5ZR1 - chains A and D of the 8 polymer chains in the assembly; structure by electron microscopy, 3.00 A resolution.

# Chain A
Name: Origin recognition complex subunit 1
Source organism: Saccharomyces cerevisiae (strain ATCC 204508 / S288c)
UniProt: P54784 (ORC1_YEAST); residues 1-914 here = UniProt positions 1-914
Chain sequence (914 residues; row label = number of the first residue in the row):
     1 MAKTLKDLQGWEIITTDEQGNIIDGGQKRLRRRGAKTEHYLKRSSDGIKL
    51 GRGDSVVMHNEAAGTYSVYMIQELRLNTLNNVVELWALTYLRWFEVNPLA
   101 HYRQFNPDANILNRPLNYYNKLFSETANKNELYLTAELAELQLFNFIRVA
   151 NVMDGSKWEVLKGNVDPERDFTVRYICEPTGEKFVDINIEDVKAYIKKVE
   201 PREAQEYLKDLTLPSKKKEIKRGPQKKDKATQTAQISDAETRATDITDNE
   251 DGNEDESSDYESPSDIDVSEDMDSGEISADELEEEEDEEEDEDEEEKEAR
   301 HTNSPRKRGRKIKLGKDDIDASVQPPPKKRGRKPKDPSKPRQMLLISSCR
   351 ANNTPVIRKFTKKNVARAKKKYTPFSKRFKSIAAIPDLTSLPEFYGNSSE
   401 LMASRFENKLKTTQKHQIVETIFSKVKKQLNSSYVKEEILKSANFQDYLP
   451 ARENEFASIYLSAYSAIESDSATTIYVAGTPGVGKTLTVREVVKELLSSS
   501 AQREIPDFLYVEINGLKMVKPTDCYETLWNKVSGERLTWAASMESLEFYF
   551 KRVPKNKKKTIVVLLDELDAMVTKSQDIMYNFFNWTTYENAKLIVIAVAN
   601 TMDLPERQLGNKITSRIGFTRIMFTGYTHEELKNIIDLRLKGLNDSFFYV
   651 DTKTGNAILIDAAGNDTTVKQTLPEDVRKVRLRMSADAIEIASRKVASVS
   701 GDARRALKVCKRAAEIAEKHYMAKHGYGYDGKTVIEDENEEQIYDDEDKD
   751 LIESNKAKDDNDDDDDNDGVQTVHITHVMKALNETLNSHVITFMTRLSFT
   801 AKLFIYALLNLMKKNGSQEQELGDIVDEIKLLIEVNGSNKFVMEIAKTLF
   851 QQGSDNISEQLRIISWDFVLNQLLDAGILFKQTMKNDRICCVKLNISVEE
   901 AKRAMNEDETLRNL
Unresolved in the structure: 1-354, 435-447, 661-675, 731-768
Curated features (UniProtKB/Swiss-Prot):
  - binding site (ATP): Val435, Gly479 to Leu487, Glu567, Asn600, Arg704, Gly726 to Thr733
  - binding site (Mg(2+)): Asp566, Glu567
  - modified residue: Ser237 (Phosphoserine)
Metal / ion sites: Mg2+: Thr486 (together with ATP-gamma-S)
Residues lining bound ligands: ATP-gamma-S (AGS; phosphothiophosphoric acid-adenylate ester): Ser432, Ser433, Leu449, Pro450, Ala451, Pro481, Gly482, Val483, Gly484, Lys485, Thr486, Leu487, Glu567, Asn600, Tyr627, Ile635, Arg639, Ala703, Arg704, Leu707
Reported in the primary citation:
  - binding site for 72bp-oring DNA, ACS305, T-rich: Phe360, Lys362, Arg367, Tyr372
  - contacts within the chain: Arg367-Tyr372

# Chain D
Name: Origin recognition complex subunit 4
Source organism: Saccharomyces cerevisiae (strain ATCC 204508 / S288c)
UniProt: P54791 (ORC4_YEAST); residues 1-529 here = UniProt positions 1-529
Chain sequence (529 residues; row label = number of the first residue in the row):
     1 MTISEARLSPQVNLLPIKRHSNEEVEETAAILKKRTIDNEKCKDSDPGFG
    51 SLQRRLLQQLYGTLPTDEKIIFTYLQDCQQEIDRIIKQSIIQKESHSVIL
   101 VGPRQSYKTYLLDYELSLLQQSYKEQFITIRLNGFIHSEQTAINGIATQL
   151 EQQLQKIHGSEEKIDDTSLETISSGSLTEVFEKILLLLDSTTKTRNEDSG
   201 EVDRESITKITVVFIFDEIDTFAGPVRQTLLYNLFDMVEHSRVPVCIFGC
   251 TTKLNILEYLEKRVKSRFSQRVIYMPQIQNLDDMVDAVRNLLTVRSEISP
   301 WVSQWNETLEKELSDPRSNLNRHIRMNFETFRSLPTLKNSIIPLVATSKN
   351 FGSLCTAIKSCSFLDIYNKNQLSNNLTGRLQSLSDLELAILISAARVALR
   401 AKDGSFNFNLAYAEYEKMIKAINSRIPTVAPTTNVGTGQSTFSIDNTIKL
   451 WLKKDVKNVWENLVQLDFFTEKSAVGLRDNATAAFYASNYQFQGTMIPFD
   501 LRSYQMQIILQELRRIIPKSNMYYSWTQL
Unresolved in the structure: 1-45, 159-170, 191-205, 427-445
Curated features (UniProtKB/Swiss-Prot):
  - modified residue: Ser9 (Phosphoserine)
Metal / ion sites: Mg2+: Thr109 (together with ATP-gamma-S)
Residues lining bound ligands:
  - ATP-gamma-S (AGS; phosphothiophosphoric acid-adenylate ester), molecule 1: Tyr61, Gly62, Lys69, Pro103, Arg104, Gln105, Ser106, Tyr107, Lys108, Thr109, Tyr110, Asp113, Glu218, Thr252, Pro335, Lys338
  - ATP-gamma-S (AGS), molecule 2: His240, Arg263, Arg267
Reported in the primary citation:
  - binding site for 72bp-oring DNA, ACS305, A-rich: Tyr486
  - binding site for ATP-gamma-S: Tyr107, Arg267
  - binding site for 72bp-oring DNA, ACS305, T-rich: Phe485
  - specificity-determining residues: Tyr486

# Interface between chain A and chain D
Contacting residue pairs - 148 pairs, chain A then chain D:
  Ala366(A) with Gly175(D); Ser176(D)
  Ala368(A) with Ser176(D); Glu179(D)
  Phe406(A) with Leu186(D), hydrophobic; Leu187(D), hydrophobic
  Glu407(A) with Lys209(D), salt bridge
  Lys409(A) with Leu154(D); His158(D)
  Leu410(A) with Leu154(D), hydrophobic; Thr208(D); Lys209(D); Ile210(D), hydrogen bond (backbone-backbone); Val243(D), hydrophobic
  Lys411(A) with His158(D); Ile207(D); Thr208(D); Lys209(D)
  Thr412(A) with Glu125(D); Ile157(D); Ile207(D); Thr208(D), hydrogen bond (backbone-backbone); Ile210(D)
  Gln414(A) with Glu125(D); Gln126(D); Thr208(D)
  Lys415(A) with Ser206(D)
  Ile418(A) with Ile91(D)
  Val419(A) with Gln92(D), hydrogen bond (backbone-side chain)
  Lys427(A) with Glu94(D), salt bridge
  Ser432(A) with Glu239(D), hydrogen bond
  Ser433(A) with Glu239(D)
  Pro481(A) with Lys262(D)
  Asn514(A) with Tyr232(D)
  Gly515(A) with Arg227(D), hydrogen bond (backbone-side chain)
  Leu516(A) with Thr229(D); Tyr232(D), hydrophobic; Asn233(D), hydrogen bond (backbone-side chain); Arg263(D)
  Lys517(A) with Phe181(D); Leu185(D); Asn233(D); Asp236(D)
  Val519(A) with Leu177(D), hydrophobic; Thr178(D); Phe181(D), hydrophobic
  Asp523(A) with Thr178(D)
  Arg536(A) with Glu179(D), salt bridge
  Glu567(A) with Tyr232(D), hydrogen bond; Arg263(D); Arg267(D), salt bridge
  Asp569(A) with Arg263(D), salt bridge
  Ala570(A) with Arg227(D), hydrogen bond (backbone-side chain)
  Asn600(A) with Arg263(D), hydrogen bond
  Asp702(A) with Ser266(D)
  Arg704(A) with Ser266(D), hydrogen bond; Arg267(D)
  Arg705(A) with Lys265(D); Gln270(D)
  Lys708(A) with Glu239(D), salt bridge; Ser266(D), hydrogen bond (side chain-backbone); Arg267(D), hydrogen bond (side chain-backbone); Phe268(D), hydrogen bond (side chain-backbone); Ser269(D)
  Arg712(A) with Arg271(D)
  Glu715(A) with Arg84(D); Gln88(D); Arg271(D), salt bridge
  Glu718(A) with Arg84(D), salt bridge; Gln88(D)
  Lys719(A) with Arg84(D)
  Tyr729(A) with Arg84(D), hydrogen bond; Lys87(D); Gln88(D); Ile91(D), hydrophobic; Gln92(D)
  Asp730(A) with Ile91(D); Tyr123(D), hydrogen bond (backbone-side chain)
  Thr785(A) with Gln270(D)
  His789(A) with Tyr274(D)
  Val790(A) with Leu254(D), hydrophobic
  Phe793(A) with Leu254(D), hydrophobic; Gln277(D)
  Arg796(A) with Gln277(D); Gln279(D); Arg332(D), hydrogen bond (backbone-side chain)
  Leu797(A) with Arg332(D), hydrogen bond (backbone-side chain)
  Ser798(A) with Glu329(D); Thr330(D), hydrogen bond (side chain-backbone); Phe331(D), hydrogen bond (side chain-backbone); Arg332(D)
  Phe799(A) with Glu329(D), hydrogen bond (backbone-backbone)
  Thr800(A) with Glu329(D), hydrogen bond (backbone-backbone); Thr330(D)
  Asp827(A) with Glu512(D)
  Lys830(A) with Arg515(D)
  Phe841(A) with Glu329(D)
  Ile845(A) with Glu329(D)
  Thr848(A) with Thr330(D)
  Gln852(A) with Asn368(D)
  Gly853(A) with Met326(D)
  Ser854(A) with Asp365(D)
  Asn856(A) with Lys369(D), hydrogen bond (backbone-side chain)
  Ile857(A) with Asn368(D); Lys369(D); Leu372(D), hydrophobic
  Ser858(A) with Gln381(D), hydrogen bond
  Glu859(A) with Arg515(D); Ile516(D)
  Gln860(A) with Leu372(D), hydrogen bond (side chain-backbone); Asn375(D), hydrogen bond; Thr377(D)
  Leu861(A) with Leu376(D), hydrophobic; Thr377(D); Ile508(D), hydrophobic; Glu512(D); Arg515(D); Ile516(D), hydrophobic
  Arg862(A) with Glu512(D), salt bridge
  Ile864(A) with Leu372(D), hydrophobic
  Ser865(A) with Thr330(D), hydrogen bond (side chain-backbone); Phe331(D)
  Phe868(A) with Phe331(D), hydrophobic; Ser333(D)
  Val869(A) with Thr330(D)
  Leu874(A) with Lys253(D), hydrogen bond (backbone-side chain)
  Asp875(A) with Arg104(D); Thr252(D); Lys253(D)
  Ala876(A) with Thr252(D); Lys253(D); Leu254(D), hydrogen bond (backbone-backbone)
  Thr883(A) with Val475(D); Leu477(D); Asp479(D)
  Met884(A) with Ala474(D)
  Lys885(A) with Ala474(D), hydrogen bond (backbone-backbone); Gly476(D); Gln507(D)
  Asn886(A) with Thr470(D); Gln505(D), hydrogen bond; Met506(D); Gln507(D)
  Asp887(A) with Gln507(D), hydrogen bond (backbone-side chain)
  Arg888(A) with Gln507(D); Ile509(D); Glu512(D), salt bridge
  Ile889(A) with Gln505(D)
Other interface residues (no listed pair), chain A (89 interface residues in all): Lys369, Ala403, Asn408, Thr413, Ser424, Lys428, Gly482, Met518, Thr573, Met722, Thr792, Val826, Gly877, Ile878
Other interface residues (no listed pair), chain D (89 interface residues in all): Glu81, Pro103, Gln140, Ile172, Leu188, Asp189, Ser190, Val212, His240, Ile278, Phe328, Thr336

# Overview
Chain A and chain D each contribute 89 residues to their interface, with 31 hydrogen bonds and 10 salt
bridges. Polar contacts include Glu407(A)-Lys209(D), Lys427(A)-Glu94(D) and Arg536(A)-Glu179(D). The paper
reports a binding site for 72bp-oring DNA, ACS305, T-rich at Phe360(A), Lys362(A) and Phe485(D) among others;
a binding site for ATP-gamma-S at Tyr107(D) and Arg267(D).
Chain A is Origin recognition complex subunit 1 and chain D is Origin recognition complex subunit 4, both from
Saccharomyces cerevisiae (strain ATCC 204508 / S288c); the structure, Saccharomyces Cerevisiae Origin
Recognition Complex Bound to a 72-bp Origin DNA containing ACS and B1 element, was determined by electron
microscopy.
